PDB entry 6EYT | X-ray diffraction, 2.21 A resolution | chain A

# Chain A
Molecule: Type III secretion system effector protein
Source organism: Salmonella typhimurium
UniProt: A0A0H3NMP8 (A0A0H3NMP8_SALTS); residue numbers follow UniProt; this construct covers 14-335
Amino-acid sequence (327 residues; numbered 9 to 335; the number before each row is that of its first residue):
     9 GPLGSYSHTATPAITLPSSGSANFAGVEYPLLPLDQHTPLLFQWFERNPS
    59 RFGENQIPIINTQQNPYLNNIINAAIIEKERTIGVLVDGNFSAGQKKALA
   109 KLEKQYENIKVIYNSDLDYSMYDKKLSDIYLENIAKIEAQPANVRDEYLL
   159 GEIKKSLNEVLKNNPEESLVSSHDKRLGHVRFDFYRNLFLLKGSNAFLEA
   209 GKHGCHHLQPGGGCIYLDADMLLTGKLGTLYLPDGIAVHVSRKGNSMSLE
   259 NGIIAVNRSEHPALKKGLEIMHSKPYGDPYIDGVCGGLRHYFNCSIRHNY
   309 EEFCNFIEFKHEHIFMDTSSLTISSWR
Not modelled in the structure: 9-26
Construct notes: expression tag (9-13)
Metal / ion sites: Mn2+: Asp228, Asp325, Ser327 (together with UDP)
Small-molecule neighbours:
  - 2-acetamido-2-deoxy-alpha-D-glucopyranose (NDG): His187, Phe190, Asp191, Arg194, Asp226, Met229, His247, Glu258, Asn259, Gly260, Tyr288, Asp325, Trp334, Arg335
  - UDP (uridine-5'-diphosphate): Gln51, Trp52, Phe53, Arg55, Asn73, Tyr75, Phe190, Arg194, Tyr224, Asp226, Ala227, Asp228, Asp325, Ser327, Ser332, Ser333, Trp334, Arg335
What the authors report for this chain:
  - Mn2+ coordination: Asp228, Asp325, Ser327
  - Mn2+ coordination through a water molecule: Asp226
  - binding site for UDP: Gln51, Trp52, Phe53, Phe190, Tyr224, Ala227, Ser332, Ser333, Trp334, Arg335
  - conformationally variable residues (loop rearrangement): Ser332
  - binding site for 2-acetamido-2-deoxy-alpha-D-glucopyranose: Asp191, His247, Glu258, Gly260, Trp334, Arg335
  - specificity-determining residues: Asp191, Gly260 (proposed by the authors, not directly observed)
  - catalytic residues: Glu258 (proposed by the authors, not directly observed)
  - mutagenesis - K251A: unchanged catalytic activity
  - mutagenesis - W52A, D191A, Y224A, D226A/D228A, E258A, N259A, W334A: abolished catalytic activity on TRADD
  - mutagenesis - R194A: decreased expression
  - mutagenesis - R335A: decreased catalytic activity
  - mutagenesis - Q51A, H247A: decreased catalytic activity on TRADD
  - mutagenesis - W52A, D191A, Y224A, D226A/D228A, E258A, N259A, W334A: abolished signaling
  - mutagenesis - Q51A, H247A: unchanged signaling

# Overview
Chain A binds UDP and 2-acetamido-2-deoxy-alpha-D-glucopyranose. The Mn2+ site is built by Asp228, Asp325 and
Ser327. The paper reports the catalytic residue Glu258; W52A, D191A and Y224A, among others, abolish catalytic
activity on TRADD; 12 substitutions were tested in all.
Chain A is Type III secretion system effector protein (Salmonella typhimurium); the structure, Crystal
structure of the Salmonella effector SseK3 in complex with UDP-GlcNAc and Manganese, was determined by X-ray
diffraction together with 6EYR from the same study.
